Entry 7UXV (X-ray diffraction, 2.15 A resolution); this record covers chains A and B.

[Chain A (and B)]
Protein: Triosephosphate isomerase
Source organism: Homo sapiens
Notes: EC 5.3.1.1, 4.2.3.3; chain B of this document is another copy of the same molecule, construct and numbering; everything in this record applies to it too
Reference sequence: P60174 (TPIS_HUMAN); residues 0-248 here correspond to UniProt positions 1-249 (UniProt number = residue number + 1)
Amino-acid sequence (249 residues; row label = number of the first residue in the row; numbering starts at 0):
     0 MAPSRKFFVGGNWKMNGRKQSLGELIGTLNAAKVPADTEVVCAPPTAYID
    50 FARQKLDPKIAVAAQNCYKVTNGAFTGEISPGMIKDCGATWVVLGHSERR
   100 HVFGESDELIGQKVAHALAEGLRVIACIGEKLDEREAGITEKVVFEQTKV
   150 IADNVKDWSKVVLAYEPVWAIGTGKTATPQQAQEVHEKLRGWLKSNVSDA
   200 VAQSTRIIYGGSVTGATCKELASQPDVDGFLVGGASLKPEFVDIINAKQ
Disordered / not traced: 0-2 (chain B: 0-1)
Construct notes: engineered mutation Arg122 (Gly123 in P60174)
Residues lining bound ligands: 2-phosphoglycolic acid (PGA): Asn11, Lys13, His95, Glu165, Ile170, Gly209, Gly210, Ser211, Leu230, Val231, Gly232
UniProt features mapped onto this chain:
  - active site: His95 (Electrophile), Glu165 (Proton acceptor)
  - binding site (substrate): Asn11, Lys13
  - modified residue: Lys13 (N6-acetyllysine), Ser20 (Phosphoserine), Tyr67 (3'-nitrotyrosine), Ser79 (Phosphoserine), Ser105 (Phosphoserine), Lys148 (N6-succinyllysine), Lys155 (N6-acetyllysine), Ser158 (Phosphoserine), Thr172 (Phosphothreonine), Lys193 (N6-acetyllysine), Ser197 (Phosphoserine), Tyr208 (3'-nitrotyrosine), Ser211 (Phosphoserine), Thr213 (Phosphothreonine), Ser222 (Phosphoserine), Lys237 (N6-acetyllysine)
  - cross-link: Lys141 (Glycyl lysine isopeptide (Lys-Gly) (interchain with G-Cter in SUMO1))
From the paper describing this entry:
  - contacts within the chain: Glu38-Arg205 (salt bridge), Glu38-Trp90, Glu38-Arg122 (water-mediated contact)
  - disease-associated variants - G122R: decreased stability (citing earlier work)

[Interface between chain A and chain B]
Pairs across the interface (88):
  Asn11(A) with Thr75(B), hydrogen bond
  Lys13(A) with Gly72(B); Ala73(B); Thr75(B)
  Met14(A) with Tyr67(B), hydrophobic; Val69(B); Asn71(B); Gly72(B), hydrogen bond (backbone-backbone); Phe74(B); Glu77(B); Ile78(B); Ser79(B); Met82(B)
  Asn15(A) with Asn71(B); Gly72(B), hydrogen bond (side chain-backbone); Met82(B)
  Gly16(A) with Asn71(B), hydrogen bond (backbone-side chain); Met82(B)
  Arg17(A) with Thr70(B), hydrogen bond; Asn71(B), hydrogen bond; Ser79(B); Gly81(B); Met82(B); Asp85(B)
  Lys18(A) with Asp49(B), salt bridge; Asp85(B), hydrogen bond (backbone-side chain)
  Pro44(A) with Met82(B), hydrophobic
  Thr45(A) with Thr45(B); Ala46(B)
  Ala46(A) with Thr45(B); Ile78(B); Cys86(B)
  Tyr47(A) with Met82(B); Asp85(B), hydrogen bond; Cys86(B), hydrophobic
  Asp49(A) with Lys18(B), salt bridge
  Gln64(A) with Thr75(B); Gly76(B), hydrogen bond (side chain-backbone)
  Tyr67(A) with Met14(B), hydrophobic; Phe102(B), hydrophobic
  Val69(A) with Met14(B)
  Thr70(A) with Arg17(B), hydrogen bond
  Asn71(A) with Met14(B); Asn15(B); Gly16(B), hydrogen bond (side chain-backbone); Arg17(B), hydrogen bond
  Gly72(A) with Lys13(B); Met14(B), hydrogen bond (backbone-backbone); Asn15(B)
  Ala73(A) with Lys13(B); Glu97(B)
  Phe74(A) with Met14(B); Glu97(B)
  Thr75(A) with Asn11(B), hydrogen bond; Lys13(B); Gln64(B); His95(B), hydrogen bond; Glu97(B), hydrogen bond; Arg98(B), hydrogen bond (backbone-side chain)
  Gly76(A) with Gln64(B), hydrogen bond (backbone-side chain); Arg98(B)
  Glu77(A) with Met14(B); Arg98(B), salt bridge; Phe102(B)
  Ile78(A) with Met14(B); Ala46(B)
  Ser79(A) with Met14(B); Arg17(B)
  Gly81(A) with Arg17(B)
  Met82(A) with Met14(B); Asn15(B); Gly16(B); Arg17(B); Pro44(B), hydrophobic; Tyr47(B)
  Asp85(A) with Arg17(B); Lys18(B), hydrogen bond (side chain-backbone); Tyr47(B), hydrogen bond
  Cys86(A) with Tyr47(B), hydrophobic
  His95(A) with Thr75(B)
  Glu97(A) with Ala73(B); Phe74(B), hydrogen bond (side chain-backbone); Thr75(B), hydrogen bond
  Arg98(A) with Thr75(B), hydrogen bond (side chain-backbone); Gly76(B); Glu77(B), salt bridge
  Phe102(A) with Tyr67(B), hydrophobic; Glu77(B)
Interface residues without a listed pair, chain A (36 interface residues in all): Gln53, Asn65, Val101
Interface residues without a listed pair, chain B (37 interface residues in all): Phe50, Gln53, Asn65, Val101

[In short]
36 residues of chain A and 37 residues of chain B are in contact; the contacts include 23 hydrogen bonds and 4
salt bridges. Polar contacts include Lys18(A)-Asp49(B), Glu77(A)-Arg98(B) and Asn11(A)-Thr75(B). Bound to
chain A: 2-phosphoglycolic acid. From the paper: G122R of chain A reduces stability; contacts within the chain
involving Glu38(A), Arg205(A) and Trp90(A) among others.
Both chains are Triosephosphate isomerase (Homo sapiens). Entry 7UXV (human triosephosphate isomerase mutant
G122R) was determined by X-ray diffraction together with 7UXB from the same study.
